PDB entry 9GB5 | electron microscopy, 3.27 A resolution | chains D and E of the 48 polymer chains in the assembly

== Chain D (and E) ==
Molecule: gp56 - Tail tube protein
Organism: Clostridioides difficile
Notes: chain E of this document is another copy of the same molecule, construct and numbering; everything in this record applies to it too
UniProt: A0A9X8RMX9 (A0A9X8RMX9_CLODI); numbering as in UniProt (aligned over 1-137)
Sequence (137 residues; each row starts with the number of its first residue):
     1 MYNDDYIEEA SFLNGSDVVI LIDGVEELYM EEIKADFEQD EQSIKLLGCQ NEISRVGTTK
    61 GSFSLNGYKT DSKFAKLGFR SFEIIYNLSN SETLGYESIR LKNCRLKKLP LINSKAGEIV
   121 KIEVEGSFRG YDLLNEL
Disordered / not traced: 1-6, 137

== Chain D / chain E interface ==
Residue-residue contacts (69):
  Y29(D) - A10(E)
  Y29(D) - S11(E)
  Y29(D) - F12(E)  hydrophobic
  F37(D) - N51(E)
  D40(D) - K45(E)  salt bridge
  D40(D) - E52(E)
  T58(D) - K45(E)
  T58(D) - Q50(E)  hydrogen bond (side chain-backbone)
  T58(D) - N51(E)
  T58(D) - E52(E)
  T59(D) - Q50(E)  hydrogen bond (backbone-backbone)
  T59(D) - N51(E)  hydrogen bond
  T59(D) - E52(E)  hydrogen bond (backbone-backbone)
  K60(D) - S54(E)  hydrogen bond
  Y68(D) - F12(E)  hydrophobic
  K69(D) - L13(E)
  S72(D) - E136(E)  hydrogen bond
  A75(D) - Y131(E)
  K76(D) - L133(E)
  K76(D) - E136(E)  salt bridge
  F79(D) - F37(E)
  F79(D) - E38(E)
  F79(D) - Q39(E)
  F79(D) - T59(E)
  R105(D) - V56(E)
  L106(D) - Q39(E)  hydrogen bond (backbone-side chain)
  K107(D) - E38(E)  salt bridge
  K107(D) - Q39(E)  hydrogen bond (side chain-backbone)
  K107(D) - E41(E)
  K108(D) - D36(E)
  K108(D) - F37(E)
  K108(D) - E38(E)  salt bridge
  L109(D) - D36(E)
  L109(D) - F37(E)  hydrogen bond (backbone-backbone)
  L109(D) - Y131(E)
  P110(D) - D36(E)
  L111(D) - A35(E)  hydrogen bond (backbone-backbone)
  L111(D) - I99(E)
  L111(D) - F128(E)  hydrophobic
  L111(D) - Y131(E)  hydrophobic
  I112(D) - I33(E)  hydrophobic
  I112(D) - K34(E)
  I112(D) - A35(E)  hydrogen bond (backbone-backbone)
  I112(D) - Y86(E)  hydrophobic
  N113(D) - I33(E)
  N113(D) - K34(E)
  S114(D) - G15(E)
  S114(D) - V18(E)
  S114(D) - E32(E)
  S114(D) - I33(E)  hydrogen bond (backbone-backbone)
  S114(D) - Y86(E)
  K115(D) - G15(E)
  K115(D) - E31(E)
  A116(D) - N14(E)
  A116(D) - G15(E)
  A116(D) - S16(E)  hydrogen bond (backbone-backbone)
  A116(D) - E31(E)  hydrogen bond (backbone-backbone)
  E118(D) - N14(E)
  E118(D) - G15(E)  hydrogen bond (backbone-backbone)
  I119(D) - F12(E)  hydrophobic
  I119(D) - L13(E)
  V120(D) - L13(E)  hydrogen bond (backbone-backbone)
  V120(D) - G15(E)
  V120(D) - L88(E)  hydrophobic
  S127(D) - E41(E)  hydrogen bond
  S127(D) - S54(E)
  R129(D) - N51(E)  hydrogen bond (backbone-side chain)
  R129(D) - E52(E)
  R129(D) - I53(E)
Interface residues without a listed pair, chain D (30 interface residues in all): G117
Interface residues without a listed pair, chain E (36 interface residues in all): S43, E97, L101

== In short ==
30 residues of chain D and 36 residues of chain E are in contact; the contacts include 18 hydrogen bonds and 4
salt bridges. Among the polar pairs are D40(D)-K45(E), K76(D)-E136(E) and K107(D)-E38(E).
Both chains are gp56 - Tail tube protein (Clostridioides difficile). Entry 9GB5 (Contracted phiCD508 neck) was
determined by electron microscopy together with 9G8S, 9GB0, 9GB1, 9GB2 and 9GB7 from the same study.
